Entry 5UAC (X-ray diffraction, 3.80 A resolution); this record covers chains D and E of the 6 polymer chains in the assembly.

# Chain D
Name: DNA-directed RNA polymerase subunit beta'
Source organism: Escherichia coli (strain K12)
Notes: EC 2.7.7.6
Reference sequence: P0A8T7 (RPOC_ECOLI); numbering as in UniProt (aligned over 1-1407)
Chain sequence (1407 residues; numbered 1 to 1407; the number before each row is that of its first residue):
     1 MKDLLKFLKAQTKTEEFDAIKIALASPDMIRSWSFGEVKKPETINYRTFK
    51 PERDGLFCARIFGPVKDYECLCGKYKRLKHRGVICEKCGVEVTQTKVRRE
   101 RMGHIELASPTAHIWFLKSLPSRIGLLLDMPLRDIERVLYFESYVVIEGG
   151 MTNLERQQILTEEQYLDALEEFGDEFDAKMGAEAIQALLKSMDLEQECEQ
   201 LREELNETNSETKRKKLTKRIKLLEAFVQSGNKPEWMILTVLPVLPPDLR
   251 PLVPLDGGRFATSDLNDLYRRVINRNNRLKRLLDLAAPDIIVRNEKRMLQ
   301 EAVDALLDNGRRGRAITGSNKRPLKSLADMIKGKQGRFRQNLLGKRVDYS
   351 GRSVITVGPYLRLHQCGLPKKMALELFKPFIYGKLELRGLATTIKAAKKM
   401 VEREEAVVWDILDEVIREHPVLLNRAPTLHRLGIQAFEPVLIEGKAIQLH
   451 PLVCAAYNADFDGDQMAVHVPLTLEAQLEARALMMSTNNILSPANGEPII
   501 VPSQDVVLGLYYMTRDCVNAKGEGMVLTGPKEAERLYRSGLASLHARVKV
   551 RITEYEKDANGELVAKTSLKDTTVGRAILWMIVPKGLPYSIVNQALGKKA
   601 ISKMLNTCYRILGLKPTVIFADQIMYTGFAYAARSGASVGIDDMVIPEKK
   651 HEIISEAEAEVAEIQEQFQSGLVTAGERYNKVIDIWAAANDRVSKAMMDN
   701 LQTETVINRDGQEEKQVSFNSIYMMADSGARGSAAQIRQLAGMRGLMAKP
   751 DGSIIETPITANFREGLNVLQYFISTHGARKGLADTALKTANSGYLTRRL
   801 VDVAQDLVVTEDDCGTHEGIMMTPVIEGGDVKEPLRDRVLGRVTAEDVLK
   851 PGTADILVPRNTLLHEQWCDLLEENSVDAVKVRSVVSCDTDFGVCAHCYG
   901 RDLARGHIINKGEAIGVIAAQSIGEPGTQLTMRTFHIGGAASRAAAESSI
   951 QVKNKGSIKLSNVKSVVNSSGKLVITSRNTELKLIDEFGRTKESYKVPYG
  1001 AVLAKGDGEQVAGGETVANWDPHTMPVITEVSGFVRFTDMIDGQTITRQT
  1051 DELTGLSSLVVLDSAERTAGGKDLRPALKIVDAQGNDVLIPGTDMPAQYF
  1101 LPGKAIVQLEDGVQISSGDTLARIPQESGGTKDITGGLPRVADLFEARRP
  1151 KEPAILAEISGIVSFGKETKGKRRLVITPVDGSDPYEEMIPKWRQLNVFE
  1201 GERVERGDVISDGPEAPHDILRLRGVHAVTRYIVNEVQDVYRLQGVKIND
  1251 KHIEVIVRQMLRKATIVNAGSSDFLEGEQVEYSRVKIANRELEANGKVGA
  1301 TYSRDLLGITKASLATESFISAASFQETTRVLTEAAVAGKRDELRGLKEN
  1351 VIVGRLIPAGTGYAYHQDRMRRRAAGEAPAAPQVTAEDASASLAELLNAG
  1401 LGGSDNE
Not modelled in the structure: 1-7, 932-1134, 1377-1407
Bound ions: Zn2+ site 1: Cys70, Cys72, Cys85, Cys88; Mg2+: Asp460, Asp462, Asp464; Zn2+ site 2: Cys814, Cys898
UniProt features mapped onto this chain:
  - binding site (Zn(2+)): Cys70, Cys72, Cys85, Cys88, Cys814, Cys888, Cys895, Cys898
  - binding site (Mg(2+)): Asp460, Asp462, Asp464
  - modified residue: Lys983 (N6-acetyllysine)
  - mutagenesis: Gln504 (Q504P: Resistant to antibiotics salinamide A and B), Asn690 (N690D: Resistant to antibiotics salinamide A and B), Met697 (M697V: Resistant to antibiotics salinamide A and B), Ala735 (A735T: Resistant to antibiotics salinamide A and B), Arg738 (R738C/H/P/S: Resistant to antibiotics salinamide A and B), Ala748 (A748E: Resistant to antibiotics salinamide A and B), Pro758 (P758S/T: Resistant to antibiotics salinamide A and B), Phe763 (F763C: Resistant to antibiotics salinamide A and B), Ser775 (S775A: Resistant to antibiotics salinamide A and B), Ala779 (A779T/V: Resistant to antibiotics salinamide A and B), Arg780 (R780C: Resistant to antibiotics salinamide A and B), Gly782 (G782A/C: Resistant to antibiotics salinamide A and B), 1 further mutagenesis entry in UniProt

# Chain E
Name: DNA-directed RNA polymerase subunit omega
Source organism: Escherichia coli (strain K12)
Notes: EC 2.7.7.6
Reference sequence: P0A800 (RPOZ_ECOLI); residue numbers follow UniProt; this construct covers 1-91
Chain sequence (91 residues; numbered 1 to 91; the number before each row is that of its first residue):
     1 MARVTVQDAVEKIGNRFDLVLVAARRARQMQVGGKDPLVPEENDKTTVIA
    51 LREIEEGLINNQILDVRERQEQQEQEAAELQAVTAIAEGRR
Not modelled in the structure: 1, 91

# Chain D / chain E interface
Contacting residue pairs - 52 pairs, chain D then chain E:
  His364(D) - Val4(E)
  Glu414(D) - Lys45(E)  hydrogen bond (backbone-side chain)
  Val415(D) - Lys45(E)
  Ile416(D) - Lys45(E)
  Arg417(D) - Asn43(E)
  Arg417(D) - Asp44(E)  salt bridge
  Arg417(D) - Lys45(E)
  Glu418(D) - Ala2(E)
  Glu418(D) - Asp44(E)
  Glu418(D) - Lys45(E)
  Glu418(D) - Val48(E)
  Arg431(D) - Arg16(E)
  Glu438(D) - Ala2(E)
  Leu474(D) - Arg28(E)
  Leu474(D) - Gln31(E)
  Glu475(D) - Arg28(E)  salt bridge
  Gln477(D) - Thr47(E)
  Leu478(D) - Val20(E)
  Leu478(D) - Ala23(E)
  Leu478(D) - Ala24(E)
  Leu478(D) - Thr47(E)
  Glu479(D) - Val20(E)
  Arg481(D) - Arg3(E)  hydrogen bond (side chain-backbone)
  Arg481(D) - Val6(E)
  Arg481(D) - Thr47(E)
  Arg481(D) - Leu51(E)
  Ala482(D) - Val20(E)  hydrophobic
  Leu483(D) - Phe17(E)  hydrophobic
  Thr487(D) - Val4(E)  hydrogen bond (side chain-backbone)
  Asn488(D) - Thr5(E)
  Asn488(D) - Val6(E)
  Asn488(D) - Arg16(E)
  Leu614(D) - Thr5(E)
  Leu614(D) - Gln7(E)
  Lys615(D) - Thr5(E)
  Lys615(D) - Gln7(E)
  Lys615(D) - Asp8(E)
  Leu903(D) - Arg16(E)
  Arg905(D) - Val10(E)
  Arg905(D) - Arg16(E)
  His907(D) - Glu11(E)  salt bridge
  Asn910(D) - Gly14(E)
  Asn910(D) - Asn15(E)  hydrogen bond (side chain-backbone)
  Asn910(D) - Arg16(E)
  Lys911(D) - Asn15(E)  hydrogen bond (backbone-side chain)
  Lys911(D) - Phe17(E)
  Gly912(D) - Phe17(E)
  Glu913(D) - Arg16(E)  salt bridge
  Glu913(D) - Phe17(E)
  Gly1360(D) - Phe17(E)
  Thr1361(D) - Leu21(E)
  Ala1364(D) - Leu21(E)  hydrophobic
Interface residues without a listed pair, chain D (34 interface residues in all): His419, Met485, Asn489, Val618
Interface residues without a listed pair, chain E (27 interface residues in all): Ala27, Glu42

# Summary
Chain D and chain E form an interface of 34 and 27 residues respectively; the contacts include 5 hydrogen
bonds and 4 salt bridges. Polar contacts include Arg417(D)-Asp44(E), Glu475(D)-Arg28(E) and
His907(D)-Glu11(E).
Here chain D is DNA-directed RNA polymerase subunit beta' and chain E is DNA-directed RNA polymerase subunit
omega, both from Escherichia coli (strain K12). Entry 5UAC (Escherichia coli RNA polymerase and Rifampin
complex, wild-type) was determined by X-ray diffraction (same publication as 5UAG, 5UAH, 5UAJ, 5UAL and 5UAQ).
